PDB entry 9D8E | X-ray diffraction, 1.72 A resolution | chain A

Chain A:
Protein: Activin receptor type-1
Source organism: Homo sapiens
Notes: EC 2.7.11.30
Reference sequence: Q04771 (ACVR1_HUMAN); residues 172-499 here = UniProt positions 172-499
Sequence (330 residues; row label = number of the first residue in the row):
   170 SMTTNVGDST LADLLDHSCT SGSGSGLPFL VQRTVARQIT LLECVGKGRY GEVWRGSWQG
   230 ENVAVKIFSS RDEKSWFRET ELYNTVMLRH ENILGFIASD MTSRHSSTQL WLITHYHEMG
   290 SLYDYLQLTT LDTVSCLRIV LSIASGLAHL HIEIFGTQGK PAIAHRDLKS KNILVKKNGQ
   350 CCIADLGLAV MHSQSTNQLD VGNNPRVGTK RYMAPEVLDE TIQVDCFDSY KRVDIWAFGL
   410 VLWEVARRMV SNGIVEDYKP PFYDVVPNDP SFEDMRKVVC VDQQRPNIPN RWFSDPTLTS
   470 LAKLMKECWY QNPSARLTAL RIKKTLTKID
Not modelled in the structure: 170-192
Construct notes: expression tag (170-171)
Small-molecule neighbours: A1A29 (1-cyclobutyl-N-[3-(dimethylamino)propyl]-2-(3,4,5-trimethoxyphenyl)-1H-1,3-benzimidazole-6-carboxamide): V214, G215, Y219, V222, A233, V234, K235, E248, L263, L281, T283, Y285, H286, E287, M288, G289, S290, D293, L297, K340, N341, L343, A353, D354
Curated features (UniProtKB/Swiss-Prot):
  - active site: D336 (Proton acceptor)
  - binding site (ATP): V214 to V222, K235
  - natural variant: P197 to F198 (sequence variant, change not given here; In FOP), R202 (R202I: In FOP), R206 (R206H: In FOP), Q207 (Q207E: In FOP), G328 (G328E: In FOP; G328R: In FOP; G328W: In FOP), G356 (G356D: In FOP), R375 (R375P: In FOP)
  - mutagenesis: T203 (T203V: Almost complete loss of alcaline phosphatase induction; in association with A-325), Q207 (Q207D: Strong induction of SMAD1 phosphorylation), G325 (G325A: Almost complete loss of alcaline phosphatase induction; in association with V-203)

In short:
Ligands of chain A: compound A1A29. From UniProt: active-site residue D336, 10 ATP-binding residues and 3
mutagenesis sites.
Chain A is Activin receptor type-1 (Homo sapiens); the structure, Crystal structure of the ACVR1 (ALK2) Kinase
Domain in complex with inhibitor CDD-2789, was determined by X-ray diffraction, deposited together with 9D8F
and 9D8Z.
